PDB entry 5EUU | X-ray diffraction, 1.87 A resolution | chain A

== Chain A ==
Protein: Prestin
Source organism: Rattus norvegicus
Notes: fragment: STAS domain; engineered mutation(s): Residues 564-636 (variable loop) are deleted, GlySer are inserted between position 563 and 637,Residues 564-636 (variable loop) are deleted, GlySer are inserted between position 563 and 637,Residues 564-636 (variable loop) are deleted, GlySer are inserted between position 563 and 637,Residues 564-636 (variable loop) are deleted, GlySer are inserted between position 563 and 637
Reference sequence: Q9EPH0 (S26A5_RAT); numbering as in UniProt; present here: 505-563, 637-718
Amino-acid sequence (143 residues; numbered 505 to 718; 71 numbers in that range are skipped by the numbering (no residue carries them; nothing is unmodelled there); the number before each row is that of its first residue):
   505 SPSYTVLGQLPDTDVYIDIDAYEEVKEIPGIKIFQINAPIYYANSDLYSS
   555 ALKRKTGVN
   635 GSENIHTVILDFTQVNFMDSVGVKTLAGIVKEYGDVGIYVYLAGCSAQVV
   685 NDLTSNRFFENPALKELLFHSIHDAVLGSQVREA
Disordered / not traced: 553-563, 635-637
Sequence notes: linker (635-636)
Curated features (UniProtKB/Swiss-Prot):
  - mutagenesis: Lys557 (K557Q: No effect; when associated with Q-558 and Q-559), Arg558 (R558Q: No effect; when associated with Q-557 and Q-559), Lys559 (K559Q: No effect; when associated with Q-557 and Q-558)

== Overview ==
From UniProt: 3 mutagenesis sites.
Chain A is Prestin (Rattus norvegicus); the structure, Rat prestin STAS domain in complex with chloride, was
determined by X-ray diffraction, deposited together with 5EUS, 5EUW, 5EUX and 5EUZ.
